Entry 9PAG (electron microscopy, 3.62 A resolution); this record covers chains A and F of the 12 polymer chains in the assembly.

[Chain A (and F)]
Protein: Vesicle-fusing ATPase
Organism: Cricetulus griseus
Notes: EC 3.6.4.6; chain F of this document is another copy of the same molecule, construct and numbering; everything in this record applies to it too
UniProt: P18708 (NSF_CRIGR); residues 1-744 here = UniProt positions 1-744
Chain sequence (747 residues; each row starts with the number of its first residue; numbers below 1 keep their minus sign (Gly-2 is residue -2)):
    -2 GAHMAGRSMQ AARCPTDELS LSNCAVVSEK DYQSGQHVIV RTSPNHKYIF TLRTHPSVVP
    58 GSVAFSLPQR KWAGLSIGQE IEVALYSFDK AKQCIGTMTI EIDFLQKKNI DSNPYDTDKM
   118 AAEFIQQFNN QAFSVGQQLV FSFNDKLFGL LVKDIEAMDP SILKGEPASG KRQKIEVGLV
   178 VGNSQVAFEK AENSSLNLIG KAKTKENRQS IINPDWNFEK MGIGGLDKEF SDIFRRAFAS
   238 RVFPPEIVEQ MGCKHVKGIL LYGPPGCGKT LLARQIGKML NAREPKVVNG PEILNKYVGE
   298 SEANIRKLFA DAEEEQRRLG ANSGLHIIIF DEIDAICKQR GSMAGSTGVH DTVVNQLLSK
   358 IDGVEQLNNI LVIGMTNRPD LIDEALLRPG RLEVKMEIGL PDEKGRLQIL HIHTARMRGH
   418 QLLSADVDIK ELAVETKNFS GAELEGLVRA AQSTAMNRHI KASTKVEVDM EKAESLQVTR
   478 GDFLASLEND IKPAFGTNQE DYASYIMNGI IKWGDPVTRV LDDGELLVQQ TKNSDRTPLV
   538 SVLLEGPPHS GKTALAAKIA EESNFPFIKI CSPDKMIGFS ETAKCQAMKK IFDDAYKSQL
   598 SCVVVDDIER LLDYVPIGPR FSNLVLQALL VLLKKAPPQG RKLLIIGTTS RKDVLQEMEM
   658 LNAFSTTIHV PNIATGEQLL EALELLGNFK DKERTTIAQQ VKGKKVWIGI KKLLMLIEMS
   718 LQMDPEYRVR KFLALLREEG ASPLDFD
Not modelled in the structure: -2 to 210, 741-744 (chain F: -2 to 212, 246-251, 741-744)
Differences from the reference sequence: expression tag (-2 to 0)
Residues lining bound ligands:
  - ADP (adenosine-5'-diphosphate): Gly219, Ile220, Gly221, Pro262, Gly263, Cys264, Gly265, Lys266, Thr267, Leu268, Ile406, His410, Gly438, Ala439
  - ATP (adenosine-5'-triphosphate), molecule 1: Asp359, Arg385, Arg388
  - ATP, molecule 2: Tyr502, Ile503, Met504, Asn505, Gly506, Ile507, Ile508, Trp510, Val514, His546, Ser547, Gly548, Lys549, Thr550, Ala551, Leu552, Ser647, Ile707, Lys708
Swiss-Prot annotation at these positions:
  - binding site (ATP): Asn505 to Trp510, Pro545 to Leu552
  - binding site (Mg(2+)): Thr550
  - modified residue: Lys105 (N6-acetyllysine), Ser207 (Phosphoserine), Tyr259 (Phosphotyrosine), Ser569 (Phosphoserine)
What the authors report for this chain:
  - post-translational modification sites: Ser207 (citing earlier work)

[Interface between chain A and chain F]
Contacting residue pairs (26; chain A residue first):
  Asn505(A) - Arg533(F)
  His546(A) - Asn659(F)
  Ile574(A) - Val628(F)  hydrophobic
  Ile574(A) - Leu629(F)  hydrophobic
  Asp604(A) - Lys631(F)  salt bridge
  Arg607(A) - Gln624(F)  hydrogen bond
  Arg607(A) - Leu627(F)
  Asp610(A) - Asn620(F)
  Asp610(A) - Gln624(F)
  Tyr611(A) - Gln624(F)
  Val612(A) - Leu623(F)  hydrophobic
  Pro613(A) - Glu654(F)
  Pro613(A) - Glu656(F)
  Ile614(A) - Glu654(F)
  Arg617(A) - Phe618(F)
  Leu683(A) - Arg533(F)
  Asn685(A) - Arg533(F)
  Met712(A) - Ser662(F)
  Glu715(A) - Gln527(F)
  Glu715(A) - Ser531(F)  hydrogen bond
  Glu715(A) - Asp532(F)
  Glu715(A) - Thr534(F)
  Met716(A) - Gln527(F)  hydrogen bond (backbone-side chain)
  Gln719(A) - Gln526(F)  hydrogen bond
  Gln719(A) - Gln527(F)  hydrogen bond (side chain-backbone)
  Met720(A) - Leu523(F)  hydrophobic
Also at the interface, not in a pair above, chain A (22 interface residues in all): Pro570, Asp571, Phe576, Ile714
Also at the interface, not in a pair above, chain F (25 interface residues in all): Val537, Lys586, Pro616, Leu621, Lys632, Met655

[Summary]
The interface between chain A and chain F involves 22 residues on one side and 25 on the other; the contacts
include 5 hydrogen bonds and 1 salt bridge. Polar contacts include Asp604(A)-Lys631(F), Arg607(A)-Gln624(F)
and Glu715(A)-Ser531(F). Chain A binds ADP and ATP. The paper reports a modification site at Ser207(A).
Chain A and chain F are both Vesicle-fusing ATPase (Cricetulus griseus); the structure, 21bin20S complex
(NSF-alphaSNAP-2:1 syntaxin-1a:SNAP-25), non-hydrolyzing, class 7, was determined by electron microscopy,
deposited together with 9OJR, 9OJU, 9OJZ, 9OK3, 9OK5, 9OKC and 17 further entries.
